Entry 7NOX (X-ray diffraction, 1.43 A resolution); this record covers chains A and B.

Chain A (and B):
Name: Surface glycan-binding protein BO2743
Source organism: Bacteroides ovatus ATCC 8483
Notes: chain B of this document is another copy of the same molecule, construct and numbering; everything in this record applies to it too
Reference sequence: A7LY27 (A7LY27_BACO1); residue numbers follow UniProt; this construct covers 39-558
Sequence (598 residues; numbered -38 to 559; the number before each row is that of its first residue; numbers below 1 keep their minus sign (Met-38 is residue -38)):
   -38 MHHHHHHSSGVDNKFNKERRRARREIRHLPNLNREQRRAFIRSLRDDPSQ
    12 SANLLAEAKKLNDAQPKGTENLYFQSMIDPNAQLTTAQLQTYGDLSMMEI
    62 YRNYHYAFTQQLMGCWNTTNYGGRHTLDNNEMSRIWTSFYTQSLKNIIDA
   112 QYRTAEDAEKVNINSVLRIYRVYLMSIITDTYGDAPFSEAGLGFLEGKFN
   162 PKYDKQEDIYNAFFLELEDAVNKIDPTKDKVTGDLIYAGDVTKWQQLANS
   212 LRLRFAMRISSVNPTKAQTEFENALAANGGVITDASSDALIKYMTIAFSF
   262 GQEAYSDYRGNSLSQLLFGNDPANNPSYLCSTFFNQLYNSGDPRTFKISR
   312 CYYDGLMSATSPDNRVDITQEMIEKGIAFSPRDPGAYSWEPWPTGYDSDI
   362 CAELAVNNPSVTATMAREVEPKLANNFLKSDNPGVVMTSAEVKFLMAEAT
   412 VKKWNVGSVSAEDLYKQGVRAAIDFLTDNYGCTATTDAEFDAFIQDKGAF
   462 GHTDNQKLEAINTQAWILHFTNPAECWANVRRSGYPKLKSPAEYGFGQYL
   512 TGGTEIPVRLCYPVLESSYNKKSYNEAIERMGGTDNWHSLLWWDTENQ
Disordered / not traced: -38 to 38, 559 (chain B: -38 to 39)
Differences from the reference sequence: initiating methionine (-38); expression tag (-37 to 38, 559)
Metal / ion sites: Na+: Ser273, Gln276; Mg2+: Arg492, Asp555, Glu557
What the authors report for this chain:
  - binding site for beta-D-glucopyranose: Trp77, Tyr266, Asn286, Trp350, Trp353, Arg378
  - contacts within the chain: Asn286-Ser349 (water-mediated contact), Ser349-Arg378 (hydrogen bond)
  - mutagenesis - W77A, W350A: abolished binding to barley beta-glucan
  - mutagenesis - W77A, W350A: abolished binding to xyloglucan
  - mutagenesis - R378A (3.9-fold): decreased binding to xyloglucan
  - mutagenesis - R378A (15-fold): decreased binding to barley beta-glucan

How chain A and chain B interact:
Residue-residue contacts (14; chain A residue first):
  Leu317(A) - Ser371(B)
  Met318(A) - Ser371(B)
  Ser319(A) - Pro370(B)  hydrogen bond (side chain-backbone)
  Ser319(A) - Ser371(B)
  Ala320(A) - Pro370(B)  hydrogen bond (backbone-backbone)
  Ala320(A) - Ser371(B)
  Ala320(A) - Val372(B)
  Pro370(A) - Ser319(B)  hydrogen bond (backbone-side chain)
  Pro370(A) - Ala320(B)  hydrogen bond (backbone-backbone)
  Ser371(A) - Leu317(B)
  Ser371(A) - Met318(B)
  Ser371(A) - Ser319(B)
  Ser371(A) - Ala320(B)
  Val372(A) - Ala320(B)

Overview:
The chain A/chain B interface involves 7 residues from each chain, with 4 hydrogen bonds. Polar pairs include
Ser319(A)-Pro370(B) and Ala320(A)-Pro370(B). The Na+ site is built by Ser273(A) and Gln276(A). From the paper:
a binding site for beta-D-glucopyranose at Trp77(A), Tyr266(A) and Asn286(A) among others; W77A and W350A of
chain A abolish binding to barley beta-glucan.
Chain A and chain B are both Surface glycan-binding protein BO2743 (Bacteroides ovatus ATCC 8483); the
structure, Structure of SGBP BO2743 from Bacteroides ovatus in complex with mixed-linked gluco-nonasaccharide,
was determined by X-ray diffraction.
